6OX5 - chains Y and A; structure by X-ray diffraction, 2.10 A resolution.

[Chain Y]
Molecule: Actin Peptide
Reference sequence: P60709 (ACTB_HUMAN); residues 66-83 here = UniProt positions 66-83
Chain sequence (18 residues; row label = number of the first residue in the row):
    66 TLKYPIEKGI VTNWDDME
Sequence notes: engineered mutation Lys73 (His in P60709)
UniProt features mapped onto this chain:
  - natural variant: Pro70 (P70A: In BRWS1)
  - mutagenesis: Tyr69 (Y69A: Decreased interaction with SETD3), Ile71 (I71A: Decreased interaction with SETD3; I71A: Impaired methylation by SETD3), Gly74 (G74A: Impaired methylation by SETD3), Trp79 (W79E: Does not affect methylation by SETD3), Asp80 (D80A: Decreased interaction with SETD3), Asp81 (D81A: Decreased interaction with SETD3), Met82 (M82A: Decreased interaction with SETD3)

[Chain A]
Molecule: Actin-histidine N-methyltransferase
Source organism: Homo sapiens
Notes: EC 2.1.1.85
Reference sequence: Q86TU7 (SETD3_HUMAN); residues 0-593 here correspond to UniProt positions 1-594 (UniProt number = residue number + 1)
Chain sequence (599 residues; numbered -5 to 593; the number before each row is that of its first residue; numbers below 1 keep their minus sign (Gly-5 is residue -5)):
    -5 GPLGSMGKKS RVKTQKSGTG ATATVSPKEI LNLTSELLQK CSSPAPGPGK EWEEYVQIRT
    55 LVEKIRKKQK GLSVTFDGKR EDYFPDLMKW ASENGASVEG FEMVNFKEEG FGLRATRDIK
   115 AEELFLWVPR KLLMTVESAK NSVLGPLYSQ DRILQAMGNI ALAFHLLCER ASPNSFWQPY
   175 IQTLPSEYDT PLYFEEDEVR YLQSTQAIHD VFSQYKNTAR QYAYFYKVIQ THPHANKLPL
   235 KDSFTYEDYR WAVSSVMTRQ AQIPTEDGSR VTLALIPLWD MCNHTNGLIT TGYNLEDDRC
   295 ECVALQDFRA GEQIYIFYGT RSNAEFVIHS GFFFDNNSHD RVKIKLGVSK SDRLYAMKAE
   355 VLARAGIPTS SVFALHFTEP PISAQLLAFL RVFCMTEEEL KEHLLGDSAI DRIFTLGNSE
   415 FPVSWDNEVK LWTFLEDRAS LLLKTYKTTI EEDKSVLKNH DLSVRAKMAI KLRLGEKEIL
   475 EKAVKSAAVN REYYRQQMEE KAPLPKYEES NLGLLESSVG DSRLPLVLRN LEEEAGVQDA
   535 LNIREAISKA KATENGLVNG ENSIPNGTRS ENESLNQESK RAVEDAKGSS SDSTAGVKE
Disordered / not traced: -5 to 18, 503-593
Sequence notes: expression tag (-5 to -1); engineered mutation Ala255 (Asn256 in Q86TU7)
Residues lining bound ligands: S-adenosylhomocysteine (SAH): Arg74, Glu102, Glu103, Gly104, Phe105, Pro179, Thr252, Arg253, Asp274, Met275, Cys276, Asn277, His278, Tyr312, Ser324, Gly325, Phe326, Phe328
UniProt features mapped onto this chain:
  - binding site (S-adenosyl-L-methionine): Arg74, Glu103 to Phe105, Arg253, Asp274 to His278, Ser324 to Phe326
  - modified residue: Ser512 (Phosphoserine)
What the authors report for this chain:
  - conformationally variable residues: Trp273
  - catalytic residues: Tyr312 (proposed by the authors, not directly observed)

[Interface between chain Y and chain A]
Residue-residue contacts - 56 pairs, chain Y then chain A:
  Leu67(Y) - Ile283(A)
  Tyr69(Y) - Pro258(A)  hydrophobic
  Tyr69(Y) - Gly262(A)
  Tyr69(Y) - Gly286(A)
  Tyr69(Y) - Tyr287(A)  hydrogen bond (backbone-backbone)
  Tyr69(Y) - Leu289(A)
  Pro70(Y) - Thr285(A)
  Ile71(Y) - Ala255(A)  hydrophobic
  Ile71(Y) - Gln256(A)
  Ile71(Y) - Ile257(A)  hydrophobic
  Ile71(Y) - Trp273(A)  hydrophobic
  Ile71(Y) - Ile283(A)
  Ile71(Y) - Thr285(A)  hydrogen bond (backbone-backbone)
  Ile71(Y) - Gly286(A)
  Ile71(Y) - Tyr287(A)
  Ile71(Y) - Cys294(A)  hydrophobic
  Glu72(Y) - Gln254(A)
  Glu72(Y) - Ala255(A)
  Glu72(Y) - Tyr312(A)
  Glu72(Y) - Arg315(A)  salt bridge
  Lys73(Y) - Thr252(A)
  Lys73(Y) - Arg253(A)
  Lys73(Y) - Gln254(A)
  Lys73(Y) - Trp273(A)
  Lys73(Y) - Asp274(A)  hydrogen bond (side chain-backbone)
  Lys73(Y) - Cys276(A)  hydrogen bond (side chain-backbone)
  Lys73(Y) - Tyr312(A)  hydrogen bond
  Lys73(Y) - Arg315(A)  hydrogen bond (backbone-side chain)
  Gly74(Y) - Met251(A)
  Gly74(Y) - Gln254(A)  hydrogen bond (backbone-backbone)
  Gly74(Y) - Arg315(A)  hydrogen bond (backbone-side chain)
  Ile75(Y) - Gln254(A)  hydrogen bond (backbone-backbone)
  Ile75(Y) - Ala255(A)  hydrophobic
  Ile75(Y) - Gln256(A)
  Val76(Y) - Arg315(A)
  Val76(Y) - His323(A)
  Thr77(Y) - Asn153(A)  hydrogen bond
  Thr77(Y) - Gln254(A)  hydrogen bond
  Thr77(Y) - His323(A)
  Asn78(Y) - Met151(A)
  Asn78(Y) - Asn153(A)  hydrogen bond (backbone-side chain)
  Trp79(Y) - Met151(A)
  Trp79(Y) - Asn153(A)
  Trp79(Y) - Ile154(A)  hydrophobic
  Trp79(Y) - Asn211(A)
  Trp79(Y) - Gln215(A)  hydrogen bond (backbone-side chain)
  Trp79(Y) - Val247(A)  hydrophobic
  Trp79(Y) - Val250(A)  hydrophobic
  Asp80(Y) - Met151(A)
  Asp80(Y) - Asn211(A)
  Asp80(Y) - Arg214(A)  salt bridge
  Asp81(Y) - Met151(A)
  Asp81(Y) - Arg214(A)  salt bridge
  Asp81(Y) - Gln215(A)  hydrogen bond
  Met82(Y) - Ser36(A)
  Met82(Y) - Arg214(A)
Other interface residues (no listed pair), chain A (38 interface residues in all): Cys35, Ile147, Leu267, Ile270, Ile310, Gly313, Thr314, Glu319

[In short]
15 residues of chain Y and 38 residues of chain A are in contact, with 14 hydrogen bonds and 3 salt bridges.
Among the polar pairs are Glu72(Y)-Arg315(A), Asp80(Y)-Arg214(A) and Asp81(Y)-Arg214(A). Chain A binds
S-adenosylhomocysteine. From the paper: the catalytic residue Tyr312(A); conformational variability at
Trp273(A).
Here chain Y is Actin Peptide and chain A is Actin-histidine N-methyltransferase (Homo sapiens). Entry 6OX5 (A
SETD3 Mutant (N255A) in Complex with an Actin Peptide with His73 Replaced with Lysine) was determined by X-ray
diffraction together with 6OX0, 6OX1, 6OX2, 6OX3 and 6OX4 from the same study.
